PDB entry 1U0C | X-ray diffraction, 2.50 A resolution | chains C and A of the 4 polymer chains in the assembly

Chain C:
Molecule: 24-nt DNA strand
Sequence (24 nucleotides; each row starts with the number of its first residue):
   501 GCTAAACGTCGTGAGACAGTTACG
Metal / ion sites: Mg2+ site 1: DA514, DG515 (shared with Asp20(A) of chain A; 1 residue of chain B; 2 residues of chain D); Mg2+ site 2: DA514 (shared with Asp20(A) of chain A; 1 residue of chain B; 1 residue of chain D); Mg2+ site 3: DG515 (shared with Gly19(A) of chain A; 1 residue of chain B; 1 residue of chain D)

Chain A:
Protein: DNA endonuclease I-CreI
Source organism: Chlamydomonas reinhardtii
Notes: EC 3.1.-.-
UniProtKB: P05725 (DNE1_CHLRE); numbering as in UniProt (aligned over 1-163)
Amino-acid sequence (163 residues; row label = number of the first residue in the row):
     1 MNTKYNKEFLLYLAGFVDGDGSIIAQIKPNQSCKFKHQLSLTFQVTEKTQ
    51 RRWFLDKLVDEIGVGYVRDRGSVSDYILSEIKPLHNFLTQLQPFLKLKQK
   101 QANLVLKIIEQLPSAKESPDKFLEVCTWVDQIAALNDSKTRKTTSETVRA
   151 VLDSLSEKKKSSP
Disordered / not traced: 1, 154-163
Differences from the reference sequence: engineered mutation Cys33 (Tyr in P05725), Thr42 (Ala in P05725), Glu47 (Gln in P05725), Glu110 (Trp in P05725), Gln111 (Arg in P05725)
Metal / ion sites: Mg2+ site 1: Gly19 (shared with 1 residue of chain B; DG515(C) of chain C; 1 residue of chain D); Mg2+ site 2: Asp20 (shared with 1 residue of chain B; DA514(C), DG515(C) of chain C; 2 residues of chain D)
Curated features (UniProtKB/Swiss-Prot):
  - region (Interaction with DNA): Gln26 to Ser32, Lys34 to Gln38, Arg68 to Arg70, Ser138 to Thr143
  - binding site (Mg(2+)): Gly19, Asp20
  - mutagenesis: Asp20 (D20A/L/N: Loss of catalytic activity. Reduced affinity for DNA), Gln26 (Q26A/C: Alters the specificity of the endonuclease), Gln44 (Q44A/C/T/V/W: Alters the specificity of the endonuclease), Arg68 (R68A: Loss of activity), Lys98 (K98A: Strongly reduced affinity for DNA. Increased catalytic activity; K98R: Strongly reduced affinity for DNA. No effect on catalytic activity), Ser138 (S138A: Reduced affinity for DNA. No effect on catalytic activity. Reduced cleavage; when associated with M-139), Lys139 (K139M: Reduced affinity for DNA. No effect on catalytic activity. Reduced cleavage; when associated with A-138), Lys142 (K142G: Reduced affinity for DNA. No effect on catalytic activity. Reduced cleavage; when associated with G-143), Thr143 (T143G: Reduced affinity for DNA. No effect on catalytic activity. Reduced cleavage; when associated with G-142)
From the paper describing this entry:
  - specificity-determining residues: Cys33
  - binding site for the 24-nt DNA strand (chain C): Asn30
  - mutagenesis - Q26A: increased catalytic activity on A:T at G6 sites
  - mutagenesis - Q26C: increased catalytic activity on G:C at G6 sites
  - mutagenesis - Q26C/Y66R: increased catalytic activity
  - mutagenesis - Y66R: abolished catalytic activity on G:C G6 target sites
  - mutagenesis - Q26C (Kd of 0.3 nM), Q26C/Y66R (Kd 0.6 nM): increased binding to G:C at positions G6
  - mutagenesis - Q26A: increased binding to A:T base-pair at positionG6
  - mutagenesis - Y33C: increased catalytic activity on site variants at base-pairsG10
  - mutagenesis - Y66P: abolished catalytic activity on wild-type target site

Chain C / chain A interface:
Pairs across the interface - 38 pairs, chain C then chain A:
  DG513(C) with Lys48(A), salt bridge to the phosphate; Arg51(A), phosphate contact
  DA514(C) with Asp20(A), phosphate contact; Thr46(A), sugar contact; Glu47(A), phosphate contact; Lys48(A), hydrogen bond to the phosphate; Arg51(A), salt bridge to the phosphate
  DG515(C) with Gly19(A), phosphate contact; Asp20(A), phosphate contact; Gly21(A), sugar contact; Ser22(A), sugar contact; Thr46(A), base contact; Arg70(A), hydrogen bond to the base
  DA516(C) with Gly21(A), phosphate contact; Ser22(A), hydrogen bond to the phosphate; Gln44(A), hydrogen bond to the base; Arg68(A), base contact; Arg70(A), base contact; Lys98(A), salt bridge to the phosphate; Asn136(A), phosphate contact; Asp137(A), hydrogen bond to the phosphate; Ser138(A), phosphate contact
  DC517(C) with Ile24(A), sugar contact; Gln26(A), sugar contact; Arg68(A), base contact; Ala133(A), phosphate contact; Asn136(A), hydrogen bond to the phosphate; Ser138(A), hydrogen bond to the phosphate; Arg141(A), phosphate contact
  DA518(C) with Gln26(A), phosphate contact; Thr140(A), sugar contact; Arg141(A), phosphate contact; Lys142(A), hydrogen bond to the phosphate; Thr143(A), hydrogen bond to the phosphate
  DG519(C) with Lys28(A), base contact; Lys142(A), salt bridge to the phosphate
  DT520(C) with Pro29(A), base contact
  DT521(C) with Asn30(A), hydrogen bond to the base
Also at the interface, not in a pair above, chain A (27 interface residues in all): Ile23, Val73

Summary:
9 residues of chain C face 27 of chain A across their interface, with 10 hydrogen bonds and 4 salt bridges.
Among the polar pairs are DG515(C)-Arg70(A), DA516(C)-Gln44(A) and DT521(C)-Asn30(A). From the paper: a
binding site for the 24-nt DNA strand (chain C) at Asn30(A); Q26C and Q26C/Y66R of chain A increase binding to
G:C at positions G6; 6 substitutions were tested in all.
Here chain C is a 24-nt DNA strand and chain A is DNA endonuclease I-CreI (Chlamydomonas reinhardtii). Entry
1U0C (Y33C Mutant of Homing endonuclease I-CreI) was determined by X-ray diffraction (same publication as
1U0D).
